6B9Z - chains A and E of the 4 polymer chains in the assembly; structure by X-ray diffraction, 1.82 A resolution.

# Chain A
Molecule: Trastuzumab Fab light chain
From: Mus musculus
Reference sequence: P01834 (IGKC_HUMAN); residues 108-214 here correspond to UniProt positions 1-107 (UniProt number = residue number - 107)
Amino-acid sequence (214 residues; each row starts with the number of its first residue):
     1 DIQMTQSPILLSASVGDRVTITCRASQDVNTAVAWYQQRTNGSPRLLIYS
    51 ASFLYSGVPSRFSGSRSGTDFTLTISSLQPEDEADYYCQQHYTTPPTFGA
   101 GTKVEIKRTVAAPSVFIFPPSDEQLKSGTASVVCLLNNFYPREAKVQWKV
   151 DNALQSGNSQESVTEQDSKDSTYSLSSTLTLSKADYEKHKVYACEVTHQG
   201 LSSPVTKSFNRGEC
Cystine bridges: C23-C88, C134-C194

# Chain E
Molecule: Protein L
From: Finegoldia magna
Reference sequence: Q51918 (Q51918_FINMA); residues 21-81 here correspond to UniProt positions 477-537 (UniProt number = residue number + 456)
Amino-acid sequence (64 residues; each row starts with the number of its first residue):
    18 GSEVTIKVNLIFADGKIQTAEFKGTFEEATAEAYRYAALLAKVNGEYTAD
    68 LEDGGNHMNIKFAG
Disordered / not traced: 18
Construct notes: expression tag (18-20); engineered mutation I34 (Thr490 in Q51918), A55 (Asp511 in Q51918), N73 (Tyr529 in Q51918), H74 (Thr530 in Q51918), M75 (Ile531 in Q51918)

# Chain A / chain E interface
Residue-residue contacts (30; chain A residue first):
  S7(A) - E49(E)
  P8(A) - A37(E)  hydrophobic
  P8(A) - E38(E)
  P8(A) - F39(E)  hydrophobic
  P8(A) - Y53(E)
  I9(A) - E38(E)  hydrogen bond (backbone-backbone)
  I9(A) - F39(E)  hydrophobic
  I9(A) - K40(E)
  L10(A) - A37(E)
  L10(A) - E38(E)  hydrogen bond (backbone-backbone)
  L11(A) - Q35(E)
  L11(A) - T36(E)
  L11(A) - A37(E)  hydrophobic
  L11(A) - Y53(E)
  S12(A) - Q35(E)
  S12(A) - T36(E)  hydrogen bond (backbone-backbone)
  A13(A) - Q35(E)
  D17(A) - K33(E)  salt bridge
  D17(A) - Q35(E)
  R18(A) - Q35(E)  hydrogen bond (backbone-side chain)
  R18(A) - V60(E)
  R18(A) - N61(E)  hydrogen bond
  T20(A) - Y53(E)  hydrogen bond (backbone-side chain)
  T20(A) - L56(E)
  T20(A) - L57(E)
  T22(A) - L56(E)
  R24(A) - E49(E)  salt bridge
  R24(A) - R52(E)
  K107(A) - I34(E)
  K107(A) - T36(E)  hydrogen bond
Also at the interface, not in a pair above, chain A (17 interface residues in all): T5, V19, D70, T72
Also at the interface, not in a pair above, chain E (16 interface residues in all): L27

# Summary
17 residues of chain A face 16 of chain E across their interface, with 7 hydrogen bonds and 2 salt bridges.
Polar pairs include D17(A)-K33(E), R24(A)-E49(E) and R18(A)-Q35(E).
Chain A is Trastuzumab Fab light chain (Mus musculus) and chain E is Protein L (Finegoldia magna); the
structure, Trastuzumab Fab v3, was determined by X-ray diffraction, deposited together with 6B9Y, 6BAE and
6BAH.
